Entry 8Y3C (electron microscopy, 5.21 A resolution (low resolution: residue-level contacts below are approximate; hydrogen-bond / salt-bridge calls are withheld)); this record covers chains J and O of the 16 polymer chains in the assembly.

== Chain J ==
Molecule: 250-nt DNA strand
Sequence (250 nucleotides; each row starts with the number of its first residue):
     1 ATCGAGAATC CCGGTGCCGA GGCCGCTCAA TTGGTCGTAG ACAGCTCTAG CACCGCTTAA
    61 ACGCACGTAC GCGCTGTCCC CCGCGTTTTA ACCGCCAAGG GGATTACTCC CTAGTCTCCA
   121 GGCTCGAGCT CAATTGGTCG TAGACAGCTC TAGCACCGCT TAAACGCACG TACGCGCTGT
   181 CCCCCGCGTT TTAACCGCCA AGGGGATTAC TCCCTAGTCT CCAGGCACGT GTCAGATATA
   241 TACATCCGAT

== Chain O ==
Molecule: Histone H3.1
Organism: Homo sapiens
UniProt: P68431 (H31_HUMAN); residues 0-135 here correspond to UniProt positions 1-136 (UniProt number = residue number + 1)
Chain sequence (139 residues; numbered -3 to 135; the number before each row is that of its first residue; numbers below 1 keep their minus sign (Gly-3 is residue -3)):
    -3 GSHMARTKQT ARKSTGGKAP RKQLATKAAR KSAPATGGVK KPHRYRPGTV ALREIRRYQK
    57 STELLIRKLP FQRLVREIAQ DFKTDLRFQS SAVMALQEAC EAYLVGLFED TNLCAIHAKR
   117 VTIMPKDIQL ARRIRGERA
Disordered / not traced: -3 to 38, 135
Construct notes: expression tag (-3 to -1)
Swiss-Prot annotation at these positions:
  - modified residue: Arg2 (Asymmetric dimethylarginine), Thr3 (Phosphothreonine), Lys4 (Allysine), Gln5 (5-glutamyl dopamine), Thr6 (Phosphothreonine), Arg8 (Citrulline), Lys9 (N6,N6,N6-trimethyllysine), Ser10 (ADP-ribosylserine), Thr11 (Phosphothreonine), Lys14 (N6-(2-hydroxyisobutyryl)lysine), Arg17 (Asymmetric dimethylarginine), Lys18 (N6-(2-hydroxyisobutyryl)lysine), Lys23 (N6-(2-hydroxyisobutyryl)lysine), Arg26 (Citrulline), Lys27 (N6,N6,N6-trimethyllysine), Ser28 (ADP-ribosylserine), Lys36 (N6,N6,N6-trimethyllysine), Lys37 (N6-methyllysine), Tyr41 (Phosphotyrosine), Lys56 (N6,N6,N6-trimethyllysine) and 8 more in UniProt
  - lipidation: Lys18 (N6-decanoyllysine)

== How chain J and chain O interact ==
Pairs across the interface - 21 pairs, chain J then chain O:
  DG73(J) with Lys115(O)
  DG83(J) with Pro43(O); Gly44(O)
  DC84(J) with Tyr41(O); Gly44(O); Thr45(O); Val46(O); Ala47(O)
  DG85(J) with His39(O); Arg40(O); Tyr41(O)
  DA91(J) with Arg69(O)
  DC92(J) with Arg63(O); Pro66(O); Arg69(O)
  DC93(J) with Arg63(O); Lys64(O); Leu65(O); Pro66(O)
  DG100(J) with Arg83(O)
  DG101(J) with Arg83(O)
Other interface residues (no listed pair), chain O (16 interface residues in all): Arg42

== In short ==
9 residues of chain J and 16 residues of chain O are in contact.
Here chain J is a 250-nt DNA strand and chain O is Histone H3.1 (Homo sapiens). Entry 8Y3C (Cryo-EM structure
of the overlapping di-nucleosome (closed form)) was determined by electron microscopy (same publication as
8Y3D, 8Y3E and 8Y3F).
